3CP2 - chain A; structure by X-ray diffraction, 2.90 A resolution.

Chain A:
Protein: tRNA uridine 5-carboxymethylaminomethyl modification enzyme gidA
Source organism: Escherichia coli
Notes: EC 1.-.-.-
UniProt: P0A6U3 (GIDA_ECOLI); residues 1-629 here = UniProt positions 1-629
Chain sequence (649 residues; numbered -19 to 629; the number before each row is that of its first residue; numbers below 1 keep their minus sign (Met-19 is residue -19)):
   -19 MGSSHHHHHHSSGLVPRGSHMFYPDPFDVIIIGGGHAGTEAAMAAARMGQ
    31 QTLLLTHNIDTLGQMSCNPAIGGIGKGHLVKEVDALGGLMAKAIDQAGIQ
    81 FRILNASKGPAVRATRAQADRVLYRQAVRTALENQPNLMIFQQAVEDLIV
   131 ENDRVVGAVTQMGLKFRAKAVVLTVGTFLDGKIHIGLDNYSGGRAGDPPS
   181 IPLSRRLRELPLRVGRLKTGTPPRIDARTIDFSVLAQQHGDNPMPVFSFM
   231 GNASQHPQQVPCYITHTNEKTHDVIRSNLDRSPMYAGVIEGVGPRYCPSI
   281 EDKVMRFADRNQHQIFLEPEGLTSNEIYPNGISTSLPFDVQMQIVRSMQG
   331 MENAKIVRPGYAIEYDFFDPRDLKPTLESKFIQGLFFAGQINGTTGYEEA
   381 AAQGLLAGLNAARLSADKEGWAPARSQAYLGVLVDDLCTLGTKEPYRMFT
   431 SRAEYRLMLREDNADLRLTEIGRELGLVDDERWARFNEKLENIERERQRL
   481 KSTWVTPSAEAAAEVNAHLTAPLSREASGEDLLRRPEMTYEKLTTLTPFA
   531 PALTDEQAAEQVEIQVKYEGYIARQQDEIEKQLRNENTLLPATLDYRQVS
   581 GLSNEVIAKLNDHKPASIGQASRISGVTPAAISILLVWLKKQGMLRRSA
Unresolved in the structure: -19 to 0, 159-180, 249-288, 554-629
Construct notes: initiating methionine (-19); expression tag (-18 to 0)
UniProt features mapped onto this chain:
  - binding site (FAD): Gly13 to Gly18, Val125, Ser180, Gln370
  - mutagenesis: Gly13 (G13A: Decrease in FAD binding and partial loss of activity. Loss of activity; when associated with A-15), Gly15 (G15A: Decrease in FAD binding and partial loss of activity. Loss of activity; when associated with A-13)

Overview:
Curated annotation (UniProt) lists 9 FAD-binding residues and 2 mutagenesis sites.
Chain A is tRNA uridine 5-carboxymethylaminomethyl modification enzyme gidA (Escherichia coli); the structure,
Crystal structure of GidA from E. coli, was determined by X-ray diffraction.
